Entry 1R5V (X-ray diffraction, 2.50 A resolution); this record covers chains A and C of the 6 polymer chains in the assembly.

== Chain A (and C) ==
Name: H-2 class II histocompatibility antigen, E-K alpha chain
Organism: Mus musculus
Notes: chain C of this document is another copy of the same molecule, construct and numbering; everything in this record applies to it too
UniProt: P04224 (HA22_MOUSE); residues 3-182 here correspond to UniProt positions 28-207 (UniProt number = residue number + 25)
Chain sequence (180 residues; numbered 3 to 182; the number before each row is that of its first residue):
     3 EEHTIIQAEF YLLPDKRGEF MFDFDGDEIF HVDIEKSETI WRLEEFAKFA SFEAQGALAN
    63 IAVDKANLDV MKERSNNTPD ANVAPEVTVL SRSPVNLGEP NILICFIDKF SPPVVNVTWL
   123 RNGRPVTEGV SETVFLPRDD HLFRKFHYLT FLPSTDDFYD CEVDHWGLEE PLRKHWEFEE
Swiss-Prot annotation at these positions:
  - region: Glu179 to Glu182 (Connecting peptide)
  - glycosylation: Asn118 (N-linked (GlcNAc...) asparagine)
Disulfides: Cys107-Cys163

== Chain A / chain C interface ==
Pairs across the interface (8; chain A residue first):
  Thr90(A) with Asn124(C)
  Leu92(A) with Arg126(C)
  Phe108(A) with Arg126(C)
  Lys111(A) with Leu122(C); Gly125(C); Arg175(C)
  Arg140(A) with Arg175(C)
  His143(A) with Glu172(C), salt bridge
Other interface residues (no listed pair), chain A (9 interface residues in all): Glu88, Asp110, Asp142
Other interface residues (no listed pair), chain C (8 interface residues in all): Phe160, Asp162

== Summary ==
The interface between chain A and chain C involves 9 residues on one side and 8 on the other, with 1 salt
bridge. Its one salt-bridged contact is His143(A)-Glu172(C).
Chain A and chain C are both H-2 class II histocompatibility antigen, E-K alpha chain (Mus musculus); the
structure, Evidence that structural rearrangements and/or flexibility during TCR binding can contribute to
T-cell activation, was determined by X-ray diffraction together with 1R5W from the same study.
